8F19 - chains A and B; structure by electron microscopy, 3.49 A resolution.

[Chain A]
Protein: Importin subunit beta-5
From: Saccharomyces cerevisiae S288C
UniProt: P53067 (IMB5_YEAST); numbering as in UniProt (aligned over 1-1004)
Chain sequence (1004 residues; each row starts with the number of its first residue):
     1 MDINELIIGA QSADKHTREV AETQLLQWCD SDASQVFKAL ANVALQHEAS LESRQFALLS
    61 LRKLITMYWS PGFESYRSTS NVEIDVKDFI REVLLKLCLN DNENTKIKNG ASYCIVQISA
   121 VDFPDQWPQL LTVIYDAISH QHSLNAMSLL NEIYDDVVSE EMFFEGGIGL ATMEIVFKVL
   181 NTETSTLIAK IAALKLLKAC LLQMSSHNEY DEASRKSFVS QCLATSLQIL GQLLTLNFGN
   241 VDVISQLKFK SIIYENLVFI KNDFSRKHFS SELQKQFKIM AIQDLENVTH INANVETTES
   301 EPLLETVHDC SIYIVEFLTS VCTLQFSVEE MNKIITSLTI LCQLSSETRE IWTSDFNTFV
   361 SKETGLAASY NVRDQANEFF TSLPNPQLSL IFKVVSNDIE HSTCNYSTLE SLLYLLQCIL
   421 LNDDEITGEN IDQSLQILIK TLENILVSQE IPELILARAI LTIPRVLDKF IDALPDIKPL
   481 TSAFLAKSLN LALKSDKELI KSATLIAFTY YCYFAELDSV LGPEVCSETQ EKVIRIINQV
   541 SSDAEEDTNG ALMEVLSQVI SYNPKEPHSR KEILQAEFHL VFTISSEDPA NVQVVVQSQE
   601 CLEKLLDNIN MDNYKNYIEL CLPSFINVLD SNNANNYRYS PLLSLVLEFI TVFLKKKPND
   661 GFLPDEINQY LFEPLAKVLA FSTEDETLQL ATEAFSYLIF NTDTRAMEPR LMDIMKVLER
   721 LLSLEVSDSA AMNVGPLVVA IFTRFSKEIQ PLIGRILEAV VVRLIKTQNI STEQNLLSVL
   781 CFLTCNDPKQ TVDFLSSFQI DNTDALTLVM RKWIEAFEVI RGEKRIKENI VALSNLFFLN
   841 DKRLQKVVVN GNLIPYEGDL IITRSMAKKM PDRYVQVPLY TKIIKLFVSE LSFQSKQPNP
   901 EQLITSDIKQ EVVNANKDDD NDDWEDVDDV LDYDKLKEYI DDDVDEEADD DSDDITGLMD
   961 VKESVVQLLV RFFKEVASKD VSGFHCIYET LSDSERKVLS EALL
Unresolved in the structure: 295-300, 852-874, 897-954, 1004
UniProt features mapped onto this chain:
  - modified residue: Met1 (N-acetylmethionine)

[Chain B]
Protein: GTP-binding nuclear protein GSP1/CNR1
From: Saccharomyces cerevisiae S288C
UniProt: P32835 (GSP1_YEAST); numbering as in UniProt (aligned over 1-179)
Chain sequence (179 residues; each row starts with the number of its first residue):
     1 MSAPAANGEV PTFKLVLVGD GGTGKTTFVK RHLTGEFEKK YIATIGVEVH PLSFYTNFGE
    61 IKFDVWDTAG LEKFGGLRDG YYINAQCAII MFDVTSRITY KNVPNWHRDL VRVCENIPIV
   121 LCGNKVDVKE RKVKAKTITF HRKKNLQYYD ISAKSNYNFE KPFLWLARKL AGNPQLEFV
Unresolved in the structure: 1-8
Construct notes: engineered mutation Leu71 (Gln in P32835)
Bound ions: Mg2+: Thr26, Thr44 (together with GTP)
Residues lining bound ligands: GTP (guanosine-5'-triphosphate): Asp20, Gly21, Gly22, Thr23, Gly24, Lys25, Thr26, Thr27, Phe37, Glu38, Lys39, Lys40, Tyr41, Ile42, Ala43, Thr44, Asp67, Ala69, Gly70, Asn124, Lys125, Val128, Ser152, Ala153, Lys154
UniProt features mapped onto this chain:
  - region: Lys39 to Val47 (Switch-I), Gly70 to Gln86 (Switch-II)
  - binding site (GTP): Asp20 to Thr27, Gly70, Asn124 to Asp127, Ser152 to Lys154
  - modified residue: Ser2 (N-acetylserine)

[How chain A and chain B interact]
Pairs across the interface (33):
  Ala13(A) with Val49(B); Trp66(B), hydrophobic
  Lys15(A) with Ile45(B); Val47(B)
  Arg18(A) with Val47(B), hydrogen bond (side chain-backbone); Tyr81(B)
  Glu22(A) with Tyr81(B), hydrogen bond
  Glu52(A) with Ile83(B)
  Gln55(A) with Ile83(B); Val113(B), hydrogen bond (side chain-backbone)
  Phe56(A) with Gly80(B)
  Leu59(A) with Asp79(B); Ile83(B), hydrophobic; Val113(B), hydrophobic
  Ser60(A) with Leu77(B)
  Lys63(A) with Glu72(B), salt bridge
  Lys106(A) with Val113(B); Glu115(B)
  Asn109(A) with Arg112(B)
  Tyr113(A) with Asp79(B); Asp109(B); Arg112(B)
  Glu152(A) with Arg112(B), salt bridge
  Asp156(A) with Arg108(B), salt bridge
  Ala368(A) with His141(B)
  Ser369(A) with His141(B)
  Tyr370(A) with Arg142(B)
  Asp547(A) with Tyr157(B), hydrogen bond
  Ala590(A) with Ser155(B); Tyr157(B), hydrophobic
  Asn591(A) with Tyr157(B)
  Tyr639(A) with Lys154(B)
  Glu684(A) with Lys39(B), salt bridge
Interface residues without a listed pair, chain A (33 interface residues in all): Gln11, Ser12, Glu19, Leu26, Arg62, Asp155, Glu305, Asp588, Val592, Glu686
Interface residues without a listed pair, chain B (29 interface residues in all): Glu48, Gly75, Gly76, Cys114, Val126, Asp127, Asn145, Tyr148

[Summary]
Chain A and chain B form an interface of 33 and 29 residues respectively, with 4 hydrogen bonds and 4 salt
bridges. Among the polar pairs are Lys63(A)-Glu72(B), Glu152(A)-Arg112(B) and Asp156(A)-Arg108(B). Chain B
binds GTP. Curated annotation (UniProt) lists 16 GTP-binding residues on chain B.
Here chain A is Importin subunit beta-5 and chain B is GTP-binding nuclear protein GSP1/CNR1, both from
Saccharomyces cerevisiae S288C. Entry 8F19 (Cryo-EM structure of Kap114 bound to Gsp1 (RanGTP)) was determined
by electron microscopy, deposited together with 8F0X, 8F1E and 8F7A.
